PDB entry 6RDO | electron microscopy, 3.10 A resolution | chains A and J of the 31 polymer chains in the assembly

== Chain A (and J) ==
Name: Mitochondrial ATP synthase subunit c
Source organism: Polytomella sp. Pringsheim 198.80
Notes: chain J of this document is another copy of the same molecule, construct and numbering; everything in this record applies to it too
UniProtKB: D7P7X5 (D7P7X5_9CHLO); residue numbers follow UniProt; this construct covers 1-127
Sequence (127 residues; each row starts with the number of its first residue):
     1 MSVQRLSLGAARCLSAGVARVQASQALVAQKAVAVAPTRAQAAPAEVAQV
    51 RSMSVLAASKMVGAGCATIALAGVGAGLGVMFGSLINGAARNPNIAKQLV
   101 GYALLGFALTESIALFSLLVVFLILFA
Unresolved in the structure: 1-53
Reported in the primary citation:
  - contacts within the chain: E111-S112 (water-mediated contact)

== Chain A / chain J interface ==
Pairs across the interface (77):
  V55(A) - S54(J)
  V55(A) - A58(J)
  L56(A) - S54(J)
  L56(A) - A57(J)
  L56(A) - A58(J)  hydrophobic
  S59(A) - A58(J)  hydrogen bond (side chain-backbone)
  S59(A) - M61(J)
  S59(A) - V62(J)
  K60(A) - M61(J)
  V62(A) - V62(J)  hydrophobic
  G63(A) - V62(J)
  G63(A) - G65(J)
  C66(A) - V62(J)
  C66(A) - G65(J)
  C66(A) - C66(J)
  C66(A) - I69(J)
  A67(A) - G65(J)
  A67(A) - T68(J)
  I69(A) - I69(J)  hydrophobic
  A70(A) - T68(J)
  A70(A) - I69(J)  hydrophobic
  A70(A) - A72(J)
  G73(A) - A72(J)
  G73(A) - G75(J)
  G73(A) - A76(J)  hydrogen bond (backbone-backbone)
  V74(A) - A72(J)
  V74(A) - G75(J)
  G77(A) - A76(J)
  G77(A) - G79(J)
  V80(A) - G79(J)
  V80(A) - V80(J)  hydrophobic
  M81(A) - G79(J)
  M81(A) - F82(J)
  M81(A) - G83(J)
  S84(A) - G83(J)  hydrogen bond (side chain-backbone)
  S84(A) - I86(J)
  S84(A) - N87(J)  hydrogen bond
  L85(A) - I86(J)  hydrophobic
  N87(A) - N87(J)
  G88(A) - N87(J)  hydrogen bond (backbone-side chain)
  G88(A) - A90(J)
  N92(A) - A90(J)  hydrogen bond (side chain-backbone)
  I95(A) - A89(J)
  I95(A) - A90(J)  hydrophobic
  I95(A) - P93(J)  hydrophobic
  Q98(A) - P93(J)
  Q98(A) - A96(J)
  L99(A) - I86(J)
  L99(A) - A90(J)  hydrophobic
  Y102(A) - A96(J)  hydrogen bond (side chain-backbone)
  Y102(A) - V100(J)
  A103(A) - I86(J)  hydrophobic
  L105(A) - F82(J)  hydrophobic
  G106(A) - F82(J)
  L109(A) - F82(J)  hydrophobic
  L109(A) - F107(J)  hydrophobic
  T110(A) - G75(J)
  T110(A) - L78(J)
  T110(A) - G79(J)
  T110(A) - F82(J)
  I113(A) - L71(J)
  I113(A) - V74(J)  hydrophobic
  I113(A) - L78(J)  hydrophobic
  I113(A) - E111(J)
  I113(A) - A114(J)  hydrophobic
  F116(A) - L71(J)  hydrophobic
  F116(A) - E111(J)
  F116(A) - L115(J)  hydrophobic
  F116(A) - L118(J)  hydrophobic
  S117(A) - T68(J)
  S117(A) - L71(J)
  V120(A) - T68(J)
  V120(A) - L118(J)  hydrophobic
  V120(A) - V121(J)  hydrophobic
  L123(A) - F122(J)  hydrophobic
  I124(A) - M61(J)
  I124(A) - L125(J)  hydrophobic
Other interface residues (no listed pair), chain A (36 interface residues in all): L78
Other interface residues (no listed pair), chain J (37 interface residues in all): A64, S84, L104

== Overview ==
Chain A and chain J form an interface of 36 and 37 residues respectively; the contacts include 7 hydrogen
bonds. Polar pairs include S59(A)-A58(J), S84(A)-G83(J) and S84(A)-N87(J). The paper reports contacts within
the chain involving S112(A) and E111(A).
Chain A and chain J are both Mitochondrial ATP synthase subunit c (Polytomella sp. Pringsheim 198.80); the
structure, Cryo-EM structure of Polytomella F-ATP synthase, Rotary substate 1C, composite map, was determined
by electron microscopy (same publication as 6RD4, 6RD5, 6RD6, 6RD7, 6RD8, 6RD9 and 46 further entries).
